6CDI - chains d and q of the 24 polymer chains in the assembly; structure by electron microscopy, 3.60 A resolution.

# Chain d
Name: Glycoprotein 120
Source organism: Human immunodeficiency virus 1
UniProt: Q2N0S5 (Q2N0S5_9HIV1); the construct lacks a stretch of the UniProt sequence and is renumbered around it, so the offset changes along the chain: 31-141 = UniProt 30-140; 150-185 = UniProt 141-176; 187-309 = UniProt 186-308; 312-321 = UniProt 309-318; 2 more segments
Amino-acid sequence (473 residues; each row starts with the number of its first residue; note: 12 numbers in that range are skipped by the numbering (no residue carries them; nothing is unmodelled there); a row labelled like 185A-185I holds insertion residues (185A, then the next letters in order)):
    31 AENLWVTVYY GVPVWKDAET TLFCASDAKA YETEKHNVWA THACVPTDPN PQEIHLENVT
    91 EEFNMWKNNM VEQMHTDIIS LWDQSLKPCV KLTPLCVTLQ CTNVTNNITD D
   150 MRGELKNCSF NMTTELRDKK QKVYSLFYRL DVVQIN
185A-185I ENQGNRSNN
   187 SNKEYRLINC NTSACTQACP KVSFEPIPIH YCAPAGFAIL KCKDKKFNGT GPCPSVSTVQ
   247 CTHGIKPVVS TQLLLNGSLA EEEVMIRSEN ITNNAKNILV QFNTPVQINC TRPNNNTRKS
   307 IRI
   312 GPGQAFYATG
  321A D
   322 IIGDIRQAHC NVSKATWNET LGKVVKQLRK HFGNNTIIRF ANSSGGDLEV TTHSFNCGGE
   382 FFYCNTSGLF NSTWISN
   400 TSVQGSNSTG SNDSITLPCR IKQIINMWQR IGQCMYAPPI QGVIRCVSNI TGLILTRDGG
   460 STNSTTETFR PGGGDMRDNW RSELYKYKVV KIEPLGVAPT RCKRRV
Disordered / not traced: 185A-185I, 400-410
Differences from the reference sequence: conflict Cys201 (Ile200 in Q2N0S5), Asn332 (Thr330 in Q2N0S5), Cys433 (Ala430 in Q2N0S5), Cys501 (Ala498 in Q2N0S5)
Disulfides: Cys54-Cys74, Cys119-Cys205, Cys126-Cys196, Cys131-Cys157, Cys201-Cys433, Cys218-Cys247, Cys228-Cys239, Cys296-Cys331, Cys378-Cys445, Cys385-Cys418
Covalently attached groups: glycan linked to Asn88, Asn276, Asn332; N-acetylglucosamine (NAG) linked to Asn133, Asn156, Asn160, Asn197, Asn234, Asn262, Asn295, Asn301, Asn355, Asn363, Asn386, Asn392
From the paper describing this entry:
  - post-translational modification sites: Asn88, Asn295, Asn448

# Chain q
Name: VRC03 Heavy Chain
Source organism: Homo sapiens
Amino-acid sequence (227 residues; row label = number of the first residue in the row; a row labelled like 76A-76G holds insertion residues (76A, then the next letters in order)):
     1 QVQLVQSGAV IKTPGSSVKI SCRASGYNFR DYSIHWVRLI PDKGFEWIGW IK
   52A P
    53 LWGAVSYARQ LQGRVSMTRQ LSQD
76A-76G PDDPDWG
    77 VAYMEF
82A-82C SGL
    83 TPADTAEYFC VRRGSCDY
100A-100F CGDFPW
   101 QYWGQGTVVV VSSASTKGPS VFPLAPSSGG TAALGCLVKD YFPEPVTVSW NSGALTSGVH
   161 TFPAVLQSSG LYSLSSVVTV PSSSLGTQTY ICNVNHKPSN TKVDKKVEPK
Disordered / not traced: 112-210
Disulfides: Cys22-Cys92, Cys98-Cys100A

# Chain d / chain q interface
Pairs across the interface - 37 pairs, chain d then chain q:
  Thr198(d) - Gln75(q)  hydrogen bond
  Asn279(d) - Phe100D(q)
  Asn280(d) - Trp47(q)
  Asn280(d) - Phe100D(q)
  Ala281(d) - Lys52(q)
  Ala281(d) - Asp100C(q)
  Lys282(d) - Asp100C(q)
  Ser365(d) - Val57(q)
  Gly366(d) - Gly55(q)
  Gly366(d) - Ala56(q)
  Gly367(d) - Gly55(q)
  Asp368(d) - Trp54(q)  hydrogen bond (backbone-backbone)
  Glu370(d) - Trp54(q)
  Val371(d) - Trp54(q)  hydrophobic
  Val371(d) - Ala56(q)  hydrophobic
  Asn425(d) - Trp54(q)
  Trp427(d) - Trp54(q)
  Gln428(d) - Arg30(q)  hydrogen bond (backbone-side chain)
  Gln428(d) - Leu53(q)
  Gln428(d) - Trp54(q)
  Gln428(d) - Leu73(q)
  Ile430(d) - Arg30(q)
  Ile430(d) - Ser74(q)
  Ile430(d) - Pro76A(q)  hydrophobic
  Asp457(d) - Ser58(q)  hydrogen bond
  Asp457(d) - Arg61(q)
  Asp457(d) - Gln64(q)  hydrogen bond
  Gly458(d) - Trp47(q)
  Gly458(d) - Arg61(q)
  Gly459(d) - Arg61(q)
  Ser460(d) - Gln62(q)  hydrogen bond
  Ser463(d) - Arg61(q)  hydrogen bond
  Thr465(d) - Arg61(q)  hydrogen bond (backbone-side chain)
  Glu466(d) - Arg61(q)
  Thr467(d) - Arg61(q)
  Arg469(d) - Gln64(q)  hydrogen bond
  Gly473(d) - Trp54(q)  hydrogen bond (backbone-side chain)
Interface residues without a listed pair, chain d (30 interface residues in all): Met426, Arg429, Thr455, Arg456, Thr461
Interface residues without a listed pair, chain q (22 interface residues in all): Trp50, Tyr59, Ala60, Asp76

# Summary
Chain d and chain q form an interface of 30 and 22 residues respectively; the contacts include 10 hydrogen
bonds. Polar contacts include Thr198(d)-Gln75(q), Gln428(d)-Arg30(q) and Asp457(d)-Ser58(q).
N-acetylglucosamine is covalently linked to Asn133(d), Asn156(d), Asn160(d), Asn197(d), Asn234(d) and
Asn262(d) and 6 more. The paper reports modification sites Asn88(d), Asn295(d) and Asn448(d).
Here chain d is Glycoprotein 120 (Human immunodeficiency virus 1) and chain q is VRC03 Heavy Chain (Homo
sapiens). Entry 6CDI (Cryo-EM structure at 3.6 A resolution of vaccine-elicited antibody vFP16.02 in complex
with HIV-1 Env BG505 ...) was determined by electron microscopy, deposited together with 5TKJ, 5TKK, 6CDE and
6CDO.
